PDB entry 5ZGB | electron microscopy, 3.63 A resolution | chains A and F of the 17 polymer chains in the assembly

Chain A:
Name: PsaA
From: Cyanidioschyzon merolae (strain 10D)
Notes: EC 1.97.1.12
UniProt: Q85FY7 (PSAA_CYAM1); residues 1-748 here = UniProt positions 1-748
Amino-acid sequence (748 residues; row label = number of the first residue in the row):
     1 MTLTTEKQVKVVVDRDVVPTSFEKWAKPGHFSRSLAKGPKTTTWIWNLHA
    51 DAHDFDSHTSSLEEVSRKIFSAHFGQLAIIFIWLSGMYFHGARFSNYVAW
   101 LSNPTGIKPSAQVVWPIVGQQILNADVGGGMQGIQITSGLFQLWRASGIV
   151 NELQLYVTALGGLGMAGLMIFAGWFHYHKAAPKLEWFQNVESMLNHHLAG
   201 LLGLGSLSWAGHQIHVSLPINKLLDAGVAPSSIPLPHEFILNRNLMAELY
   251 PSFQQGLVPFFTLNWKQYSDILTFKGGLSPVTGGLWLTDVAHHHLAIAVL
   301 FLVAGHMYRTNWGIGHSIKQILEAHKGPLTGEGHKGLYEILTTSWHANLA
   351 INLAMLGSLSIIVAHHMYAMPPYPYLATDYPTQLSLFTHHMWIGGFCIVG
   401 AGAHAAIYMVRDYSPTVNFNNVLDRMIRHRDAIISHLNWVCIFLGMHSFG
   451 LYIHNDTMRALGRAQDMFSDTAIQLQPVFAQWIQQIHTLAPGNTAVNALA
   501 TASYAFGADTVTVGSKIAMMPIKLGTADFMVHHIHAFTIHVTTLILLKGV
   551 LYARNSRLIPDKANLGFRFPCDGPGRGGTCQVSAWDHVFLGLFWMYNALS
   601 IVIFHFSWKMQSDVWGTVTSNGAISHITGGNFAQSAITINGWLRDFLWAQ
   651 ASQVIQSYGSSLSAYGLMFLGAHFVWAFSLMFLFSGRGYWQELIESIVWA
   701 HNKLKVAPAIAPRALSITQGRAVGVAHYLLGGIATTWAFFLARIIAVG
Disordered / not traced: 1-7
Bound ions: chlorophyll a Mg site 1 near Gln112 (its only coordinating residue here); chlorophyll a Mg site 2 near Gln120 (its only coordinating residue here)
Small-molecule neighbours:
  - 1-dodecanol / beta-D-glucopyranose: Arg243, Gln254, Gly256, Val258
  - beta-carotene (BCR), molecule 1: Ile80, Trp83, Leu84, Gly200, Leu201, Leu204, Gly205, Ser208
  - beta-carotene (BCR), molecule 2: Phe81, Tyr88, Thr158, Gly161, Gly162, Met165, Leu204, Leu207, Ser208
  - beta-carotene (BCR), molecule 3: Trp115, Pro116, Ile117
  - beta-carotene (BCR), molecule 4: Leu207, Leu257, Phe260, Phe261, Leu295, Val299, Leu302, Val303, His306, Ile314
  - beta-carotene (BCR), molecule 5: Phe260, Trp265, Val299
  - beta-carotene (BCR), molecule 6: Leu337, Ile340, Leu341, Ala347, Ile351, Ala405, Tyr408, Leu423
  - beta-carotene (BCR), molecule 7: Ala354, Met355, Ser358, Ile398, Ala401, Gly402, Ala405, Thr543, Leu546, Leu547, Val550
  - beta-carotene (BCR), molecule 8: Met668, Gly671, Ala672, Phe674, Val675, Leu730, Ile733, Ala734, Trp737
  - chlorophyll a isomer (CL0): Ser448, Phe449, Tyr452, Ile534, Tyr596, Asn597, Ser600, Ile601, Phe604, Ile639, Trp642, Leu643, Leu647, Trp648, Ala651, Ile655, Phe669, Ala672, His673, Trp676, Tyr728, Gly732, Thr735, Thr736, Phe739
  - chlorophyll a (CLA), molecule 1: Val9, Val11, Trp186, Asn189, Ser192, His196, Thr310, Asn311, Trp312
  - chlorophyll a (CLA), molecule 2: Val11, Val13, Arg15, Phe70, Phe74, Leu168, Met169, Ala172, Phe175, His176, Ala180, Trp186
  - chlorophyll a (CLA), molecule 3: Val18, Pro19, Thr20, Ser21, Phe22, Lys24, Trp25, His30, Glu64, Lys68, Ser71, Gly75, Ile79, Ile170, Gly173, Trp174, Tyr177, His178
  - chlorophyll a (CLA), molecule 4: Trp25, His30, Phe31, Leu48, His49, Ala52, His53, Phe55, His58, Lys68, Ala72, Gly75, Gln76, Ile79
  - chlorophyll a (CLA), molecule 5: Trp25, Pro28, Trp44, Ile45, Trp46, Leu48, His49
  - chlorophyll a (CLA), molecule 6: Thr42, Ile45, Trp46, Ile694, Val698, His701, Val706, Pro708, Ile710, Pro712, Arg713, Leu715
  - chlorophyll a (CLA), molecule 7: Trp46, Phe674, Val675, Phe678, Met681, Phe682, Leu715, Gln719, Ala722, Val723, Ala726, His727, Leu730
  - chlorophyll a (CLA), molecule 8: His49, Ala50, Asp51, Ala52, His53, Asp54, His346, Leu349, Leu353, Phe396, Cys397, Val399, Gly400, Ala403, His404, Ile407, Arg411, Phe567, Arg568, Trp585, Val588, Leu592, Ala726, Leu730
  - chlorophyll a (CLA), molecule 9: His53, Phe55, Asp56, Ile69, Ala72, His73, Gln76, Leu77, Ile80, Phe81, Leu84, Met165, Trp345, His346, Asn348, Leu349, Asn352, Leu353, Leu356
  - chlorophyll a (CLA), molecule 10: His53, Gln76, Ile79, Ile80, Trp83, Leu356, Ile393, Phe396, Cys397
  - chlorophyll a (CLA), molecule 11: Leu62, His73, Leu184, Phe187, Gln188, Val190, Met193, Leu194, His197, Leu198, Leu201, Ile318, Tyr338, Leu341, Thr342, Thr343, Ser344, Trp345, Asn348, Ile351, Asn352, Met355, Leu356
  - chlorophyll a (CLA), molecule 12: Phe70, His73, Phe74, Leu77, Phe81, Met165, Met169, Trp186, Phe187, Asn189, Ser192, Met193, His196, His197, Gly200, Leu201
  - chlorophyll a (CLA), molecule 13: Ile79, Ile82, Gln112, Val113, Val114, Trp115, Ile117, Gln120, Leu123, Ile170, Ala664, Leu667
  - chlorophyll a (CLA), molecule 14: Ile82, Trp83, Ser85, Gly86, Met87, Phe89, His90, Phe94, Gln112, Trp115, Leu163
  - chlorophyll a (CLA), molecule 15: Trp83, Met87, His90, Ala111, Gln112, Ile134, Gln135, Ile136, Thr137, Ser138, Leu140, Ala664, Tyr665, Trp737, Leu741
  - chlorophyll a (CLA), molecule 16: Trp83, Met87, Thr137, Ser138, Leu140, Ser385, Thr388, His389, Trp392, Phe396, Met668, Ile733, Thr736, Trp737
  - chlorophyll a (CLA), molecule 17: Trp83, Leu84, Tyr88, Ser138, Gly139, Leu140, Leu143, Leu201, Leu202, Leu356, Leu359, Ser360, Val363, Met367, Tyr373, Leu386, His389, His390, Ile393
  - chlorophyll a (CLA), molecule 18: Ala146, Leu201, Leu202, Gly205, Ser206, Trp209, Gln213, Leu285, Leu287, Val290, His293, His294, Ile297, Phe301, Leu359, Ile362, Val363, His366, Met367, Pro372, Tyr373
  - chlorophyll a (CLA), molecule 19: Ser147, Gly148, Ile149, Gln154, Val157, Thr158, Gly205, Ser208, Trp209, Gly211, His212, His215, Val216, Pro236, His237, Ile240
  - chlorophyll a (CLA), molecule 20: Leu153, Gln154, Val157, Leu235, His237, Leu241
  - chlorophyll a (CLA), molecule 21: Leu194, Leu198, Leu202, Leu300, Phe301, Ala304, Met307, Tyr308, Ile318, Ile321, Leu322, Met355, Met426, Leu547, Val550
  - chlorophyll a (CLA), molecule 22: Asn195, His196, Ala199, Gly200, Leu204, Leu302, His306, Met307, Tyr308, Thr310, Trp312, Ile314
  - chlorophyll a (CLA), molecule 23: Leu207, Ser208, Ala210, Gly211, Ile214, His215, Ile240, Arg243, Phe253, Gly256, Leu257, Tyr268, Ile271, Leu272, Leu295
  - chlorophyll a (CLA), molecule 24: Phe260, Trp265, Lys266, Tyr268, Ser269, Leu272, Thr273, Phe274, His292, Leu295, Ala296, Val299, Leu300, Val303, Asn497
  - chlorophyll a (CLA), molecule 25: Phe260, Phe261, Leu263
  - chlorophyll a (CLA), molecule 26: Thr273, Phe274, Gly276, Gly277, Leu285, Asp289, Val290, His292, His293, Ala296, Leu300, His366, Met370, Pro372, Thr501, Ala502
  - chlorophyll a (CLA), molecule 27: Phe274, Thr494, Ala495, Val496, Asn497, Ala498
  - chlorophyll a (CLA), molecule 28: Val303, His306, Met307, Ile314, Gly315, His316, Gln320
  - chlorophyll a (CLA), molecule 29: Met307, His316, Gln320, Ile321, Ala324, His325
  - chlorophyll a (CLA), molecule 30: Ile321, Leu322, His325, Thr330, His334, Leu337, Leu341, Val422, Leu423, Met426
  - chlorophyll a (CLA), molecule 31: Ala324, His325, Lys326, Gly327, Pro328, Leu329
  - chlorophyll a (CLA), molecule 32: Leu329, Thr330, Val422, Arg425, Met426, His429, Ala432, Ile433, His436
  - chlorophyll a (CLA), molecule 33: Met355, Ser358, Leu359, Ile362, His365, His366, Tyr368, Ala369, Met370, Ala502, Ser503, Ala505, Phe506
  - chlorophyll a (CLA), molecule 34: Ser358, Ile361, Ile362, His365, Met391, Ile398, Thr538, Ile539, Thr542, Thr543, Met595, Ala598, Leu599, Val602
  - chlorophyll a (CLA), molecule 35: His365, Tyr368, Phe387, Phe479, Ala480, Ile483, Gln484, Ala505, Phe506, Ile522, Leu524, His532, His535, Ile539, Val602, His605, Phe606, Lys609
  - chlorophyll a (CLA), molecule 36: Ala432, His436, Trp439
  - chlorophyll a (CLA), molecule 37: Ile433, Leu437, Trp439, Val440, Ala536, Ile539, His540, Thr543, Leu547
  - chlorophyll a (CLA), molecule 38: Ser435, Asn438, Trp439, Ile442
  - chlorophyll a (CLA), molecule 39: Asn438, Cys441, Ile442, Gly445, Met446, Phe449, Gly450, Ile453, Phe537, Val541, Leu544, Ile545, Leu590, Phe593, Trp594
  - chlorophyll a (CLA), molecule 40: Trp439, Ile442, Phe443, Met446, His447
  - chlorophyll a (CLA), molecule 41: Trp439, Val440, Phe443, Leu444, Gln476, Pro477, Val478, Phe479, Ala480, Asp528, Phe529, His532, His533, Ala536, His540
  - chlorophyll a (CLA), molecule 42: Met446, His447, Gly450, Leu451, Ile453, His454, Thr457, Met458, Leu461, Arg463, Asp466, Phe468, Ile473
  - chlorophyll a (CLA), molecule 43: Phe449, Ile453, Asp456, Phe537, Phe593, Trp594, Asn597, Ile639, Leu643, Trp676, Tyr728
  - chlorophyll a (CLA), molecule 44: Thr457, Ala460, Leu461
  - chlorophyll a (CLA), molecule 45: Trp482, Ile483, Ile486, His487, Ala490, Thr494, Ala495, Ala502, Phe506
  - chlorophyll a (CLA), molecule 46: Leu643, Leu647, Trp648
  - chlorophyll a (CLA), molecule 47: Leu667, Met668, Leu670, Gly671, His673, Phe674, Trp676, Ala677
  - chlorophyll a (CLA), molecule 48: Phe674, Ala677, Phe678, Leu680, Met681, Phe684, Ser685, Tyr689, Trp690, Leu693
  - chlorophyll a (CLA), molecule 49: Ile697, Ala700, His701, Leu704, Val706
  - chlorophyll a (CLA), molecule 50: Trp699, Ala700, Lys703, Leu704
  - phylloquinone (PQN): Trp46, Met681, Phe682, Ser685, Gly686, Arg687, Trp690, Ile694, Arg713, Ala714, Leu715, Ser716, Gly720
  - 4Fe-4S cluster (SF4): Pro570, Cys571, Gly573, Pro574, Thr579, Cys580, Ile717
Swiss-Prot annotation at these positions:
  - binding site ([4Fe-4S] cluster): Cys571, Cys580
  - binding site (chlorophyll a'): His673
  - binding site (chlorophyll a): Met681, Tyr689
  - binding site (phylloquinone): Trp690

Chain F:
Name: PsaF
From: Cyanidioschyzon merolae (strain 10D)
UniProt: Q85FS9 (Q85FS9_CYAM1); residues 1-185 here = UniProt positions 1-185
Amino-acid sequence (185 residues; row label = number of the first residue in the row):
     1 MFKRSLIFIAAVMSVCQISAIQISAVSADVLTPCQQSEAFHKREINEVRT
    51 LENRQANYEANSPSYLALQSQIDQVHKRFDKYGTLLCGQDGLPHLITDGD
   101 WRHAREFTIPALLFLYITGWIGWVGRSYLKYTKETKNPTEQEIILDVPMA
   151 LKYMLSGFLWPLSAWQEYRSGQLLAKEDEITVSPR
Disordered / not traced: 1-29, 184-185
Disulfide bonds: Cys34-Cys87
Small-molecule neighbours:
  - (2S)-2,3-dihydroxypropyl octadecanoate (3XQ): Lys81, Glu106, Phe107, Pro110
  - beta-carotene (BCR), molecule 1: Thr97, Asp98, Gly99, Phe107, Gly119, Gly122, Trp123, Arg126, Trp160
  - beta-carotene (BCR), molecule 2: Pro110, Leu113, Phe114, Ile117, Thr118, Ile121
  - chlorophyll a (CLA), molecule 1: Tyr82, Leu113, Tyr116, Ile117
  - chlorophyll a (CLA), molecule 2: Thr97, Phe107, Thr108, Ala111, Leu112, Leu115
  - chlorophyll a (CLA), molecule 3: Asp98, Gly99, Asp100, Trp101
  - chlorophyll a (CLA), molecule 4: Phe107, Ala111, Phe114, Leu115, Thr118, Ile121, Gly122
  - chlorophyll a (CLA), molecule 5: Tyr116, Ile117, Trp120, Ile121, Val124, Met154, Leu155
  - chlorophyll a (CLA), molecule 6: Ile121, Gly122, Val124, Gly125, Arg126, Tyr128, Leu129, Leu145, Met154
  - chlorophyll a (CLA), molecule 7: Gly125, Tyr128, Leu129, Glu142, Leu145, Ala150, Leu151, Met154

How chain A and chain F interact:
Residue-residue contacts - 37 pairs, chain A then chain F:
  Ala26(A) - Ile144(F)
  Pro28(A) - Ile143(F)  hydrophobic
  Pro39(A) - Thr139(F)
  Pro39(A) - Ile143(F)  hydrophobic
  Lys40(A) - Thr139(F)
  Trp44(A) - Ile143(F)  hydrophobic
  Gln121(A) - Arg54(F)
  Gln121(A) - Gln71(F)
  Gln121(A) - Gln74(F)  hydrogen bond
  Ile122(A) - Arg54(F)
  Asn124(A) - Arg54(F)  hydrogen bond (backbone-side chain)
  Asp126(A) - Tyr58(F)
  Gly130(A) - Tyr58(F)
  Met131(A) - Tyr58(F)
  Gln132(A) - Arg54(F)
  Gln132(A) - Tyr58(F)  hydrogen bond
  Gln132(A) - Ser64(F)
  Trp699(A) - Asp178(F)
  Trp699(A) - Glu179(F)
  Asn702(A) - Ala175(F)
  Asn702(A) - Asp178(F)
  Lys703(A) - Leu174(F)
  Lys703(A) - Ala175(F)  hydrogen bond (backbone-backbone)
  Lys703(A) - Asp178(F)
  Leu704(A) - Arg126(F)  hydrogen bond (backbone-side chain)
  Leu704(A) - Leu173(F)
  Leu704(A) - Leu174(F)  hydrophobic
  Lys705(A) - Arg126(F)
  Lys705(A) - Ala175(F)
  Val706(A) - Arg126(F)
  Val706(A) - Leu129(F)
  Ala707(A) - Leu129(F)
  Ala707(A) - Lys133(F)
  Ala709(A) - Pro138(F)
  Ala709(A) - Glu142(F)
  Ile710(A) - Thr139(F)
  Ile710(A) - Glu142(F)
Also at the interface, not in a pair above, chain A (23 interface residues in all): Glu695, Pro708
Also at the interface, not in a pair above, chain F (20 interface residues in all): Ser62, Leu68

In short:
23 residues of chain A and 20 residues of chain F are in contact, with 5 hydrogen bonds. Among the polar pairs
are Gln121(A)-Gln74(F), Asn124(A)-Arg54(F) and Gln132(A)-Tyr58(F). 2 chlorophyll a molecules are bound between
chain A and chain F.
Chain A is PsaA and chain F is PsaF, both from Cyanidioschyzon merolae (strain 10D); the structure, Cryo-EM
structure of the red algal PSI-LHCR, was determined by electron microscopy, deposited together with 5ZGH.
